5IB4 - chains A and C of the 3 polymer chains in the assembly; structure by X-ray diffraction, 1.95 A resolution.

[Chain A]
Name: HLA class I histocompatibility antigen, B-27 alpha chain
From: Homo sapiens
UniProt: P03989 (1B27_HUMAN); residues 1-276 here correspond to UniProt positions 25-300 (UniProt number = residue number + 24)
Sequence (276 residues; row label = number of the first residue in the row):
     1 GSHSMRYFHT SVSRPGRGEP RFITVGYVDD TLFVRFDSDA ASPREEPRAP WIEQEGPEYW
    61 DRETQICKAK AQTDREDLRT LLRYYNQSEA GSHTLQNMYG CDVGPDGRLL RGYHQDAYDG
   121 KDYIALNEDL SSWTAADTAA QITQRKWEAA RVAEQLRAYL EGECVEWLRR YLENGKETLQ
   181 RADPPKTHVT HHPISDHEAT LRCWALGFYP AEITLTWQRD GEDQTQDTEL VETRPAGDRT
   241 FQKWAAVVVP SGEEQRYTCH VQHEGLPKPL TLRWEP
Disulfide bonds: C101-C164, C203-C259
Bound ions: Ni2+ site 1: G1, H3; Ni2+ site 2: H197 (shared with H8(C) of chain C)
What the authors report for this chain:
  - Ni2+ coordination: H197

[Chain C]
Name: Vasoactive intestinal polypeptide receptor 1
UniProt: P32241 (VIPR1_HUMAN); residues 1-9 here correspond to UniProt positions 400-408 (UniProt number = residue number + 399)
Sequence (9 residues; numbered 1 to 9; the number before each row is that of its first residue):
     1 RRKWRRWHL
Bound ions: Ni2+: H8 (shared with H197(A) of chain A)
What the authors report for this chain:
  - Ni2+ coordination: H8
  - conformationally variable residues: K3 to W7

[Chain A / chain C interface]
Contacting residue pairs - 55 pairs, chain A then chain C:
  Y7(A) - R1(C)  hydrogen bond (side chain-backbone)
  Y7(A) - R2(C)
  H9(A) - R2(C)  hydrogen bond
  T24(A) - R2(C)  hydrogen bond
  E45(A) - R2(C)  salt bridge
  Y59(A) - R1(C)
  R62(A) - R1(C)
  R62(A) - R2(C)  hydrogen bond (side chain-backbone)
  R62(A) - W4(C)
  E63(A) - R1(C)
  E63(A) - R2(C)  salt bridge
  Q65(A) - W4(C)
  I66(A) - R2(C)
  I66(A) - K3(C)
  I66(A) - W4(C)  hydrophobic
  I66(A) - R6(C)
  C67(A) - R2(C)
  A69(A) - W4(C)
  A69(A) - R6(C)
  K70(A) - R5(C)
  K70(A) - R6(C)
  T73(A) - R6(C)
  T73(A) - W7(C)
  T73(A) - H8(C)
  E76(A) - H8(C)  salt bridge
  D77(A) - H8(C)  salt bridge
  D77(A) - L9(C)  hydrogen bond (side chain-backbone)
  T80(A) - L9(C)
  L81(A) - L9(C)  hydrophobic
  Y84(A) - L9(C)  hydrogen bond (side chain-backbone)
  L95(A) - L9(C)  hydrophobic
  N97(A) - R5(C)
  Y99(A) - R2(C)
  Y99(A) - K3(C)  hydrogen bond (side chain-backbone)
  H114(A) - K3(C)
  H114(A) - R5(C)
  D116(A) - R5(C)  salt bridge
  Y123(A) - L9(C)  hydrophobic
  T143(A) - L9(C)  hydrogen bond (side chain-backbone)
  K146(A) - L9(C)  hydrogen bond (side chain-backbone)
  W147(A) - R5(C)
  W147(A) - W7(C)
  W147(A) - H8(C)  hydrogen bond (side chain-backbone)
  W147(A) - L9(C)  hydrophobic
  V152(A) - W7(C)  hydrophobic
  Q155(A) - R5(C)  hydrogen bond
  Q155(A) - W7(C)
  L156(A) - K3(C)
  L156(A) - W7(C)  hydrophobic
  Y159(A) - R1(C)  hydrogen bond (side chain-backbone)
  Y159(A) - R2(C)
  Y159(A) - K3(C)
  E163(A) - R1(C)  salt bridge
  W167(A) - R1(C)
  Y171(A) - R1(C)  hydrogen bond (side chain-backbone)
Interface residues without a listed pair, chain A (38 interface residues in all): M5, V25, G26, V34

[In short]
The interface between chain A and chain C involves 38 residues on one side and 9 on the other, with 13
hydrogen bonds and 6 salt bridges. Among the polar pairs are E45(A)-R2(C), E63(A)-R2(C) and E76(A)-H8(C).
G1(A) and H3(A) coordinate Ni2+ site 1. The paper reports Ni2+ coordination by H197(A) and H8(C);
conformational variability at K3(C).
Here chain A is HLA class I histocompatibility antigen, B-27 alpha chain (Homo sapiens) and chain C is
Vasoactive intestinal polypeptide receptor 1. Entry 5IB4 (Crystal structure of HLA-B*27:05 complexed with the
self-peptide pVIPR and Nickel) was determined by X-ray diffraction, deposited together with 5IB1, 5IB2, 5IB3
and 5IB5.
